PDB entry 6HGM | X-ray diffraction, 1.37 A resolution | chains A and B

== Chain A ==
Name: Alpha-1-antichymotrypsin
Organism: Homo sapiens
UniProtKB: P01011 (AACT_HUMAN); residues 3-360 here correspond to UniProt positions 26-383 (UniProt number = residue number + 23)
Chain sequence (369 residues; row label = number of the first residue in the row; numbers below 1 keep their minus sign (Met-8 is residue -8)):
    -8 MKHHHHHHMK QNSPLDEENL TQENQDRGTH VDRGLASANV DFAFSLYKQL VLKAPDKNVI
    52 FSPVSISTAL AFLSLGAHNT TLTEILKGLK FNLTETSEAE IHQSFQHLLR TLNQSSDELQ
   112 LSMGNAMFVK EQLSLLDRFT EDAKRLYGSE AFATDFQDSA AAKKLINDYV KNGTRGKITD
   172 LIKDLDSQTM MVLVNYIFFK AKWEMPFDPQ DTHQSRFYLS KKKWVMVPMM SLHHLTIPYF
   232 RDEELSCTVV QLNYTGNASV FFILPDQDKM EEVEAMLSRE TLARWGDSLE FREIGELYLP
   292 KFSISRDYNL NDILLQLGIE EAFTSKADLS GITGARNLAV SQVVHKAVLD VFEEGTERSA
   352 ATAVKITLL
Not modelled in the structure: -8 to 25, 105-109
Construct notes: initiating methionine (-8); expression tag (-7 to 2); engineered mutation Arg24 (Leu47 in P01011), Val55 (Leu78 in P01011), Gln242 (Glu265 in P01011), Asn244 (Lys267 in P01011), Val251 (Ala274 in P01011), Phe252 (Leu275 in P01011), Ser269 (Leu292 in P01011), Arg270 (Pro293 in P01011), Ala274 (Lys297 in P01011), Gly277 (Arg300 in P01011), Arg349 (Ala372 in P01011)
Swiss-Prot annotation at these positions:
  - DNA-binding region: Lys212 to Lys214
  - region: Thr358 to Leu360 (O-glycosylated at one site)
  - site: Leu360 (Reactive bond)
  - glycosylation (N-linked (GlcNAc...) asparagine): Asn10, Asn70, Asn83, Asn104, Asn163, Asn248
Ion coordination: Ca2+ site 1: Asn70, Asp257; Ca2+ site 2 near Glu86 (its only coordinating residue here); Ca2+ site 3: Asp259, Glu263 (together with 1,2-ethanediol)

== Chain B ==
Name: Alpha-1-antichymotrypsin
Organism: Homo sapiens
UniProtKB: P01011 (AACT_HUMAN); residues 361-400 here correspond to UniProt positions 384-423 (UniProt number = residue number + 23)
Chain sequence (40 residues; row label = number of the first residue in the row):
   361 SALVETRTIV RFNRPFLMII VDHFTWSIFF MSKVTNPKQA
Not modelled in the structure: 361-366, 400
Construct notes: engineered mutation Asp382 (Pro405 in P01011), His383 (Thr406 in P01011), Phe384 (Asp407 in P01011), Trp386 (Gln409 in P01011), Ser387 (Asn410 in P01011)

== How chain A and chain B interact ==
Pairs across the interface (117):
  Ala27(A) - Thr385(B)
  Ala27(A) - Trp386(B)  hydrophobic
  Asn30(A) - Ser387(B)  hydrogen bond
  Val31(A) - Trp386(B)
  Ala34(A) - Ile388(B)  hydrophobic
  Phe35(A) - Ile379(B)  hydrophobic
  Phe35(A) - Met391(B)  hydrophobic
  Tyr38(A) - Leu377(B)
  Tyr38(A) - Met391(B)  hydrophobic
  Tyr38(A) - Lys393(B)
  Val42(A) - Lys393(B)
  Asp47(A) - Thr395(B)  hydrogen bond (backbone-side chain)
  Lys48(A) - Lys393(B)
  Lys48(A) - Thr395(B)
  Asn49(A) - Lys393(B)
  Asn49(A) - Val394(B)
  Asn49(A) - Thr395(B)  hydrogen bond (side chain-backbone)
  Asn49(A) - Asn396(B)  hydrogen bond (side chain-backbone)
  Asn49(A) - Gln399(B)
  Val50(A) - Ser392(B)
  Val50(A) - Lys393(B)  hydrogen bond (backbone-backbone)
  Ile51(A) - Met391(B)
  Ile51(A) - Ser392(B)
  Phe52(A) - Phe390(B)
  Phe52(A) - Met391(B)  hydrogen bond (backbone-backbone)
  Ser53(A) - Phe389(B)  hydrogen bond (side chain-backbone)
  Ser53(A) - Phe390(B)
  Pro54(A) - Ile388(B)
  Pro54(A) - Phe389(B)
  Pro54(A) - Phe390(B)
  Val55(A) - Ser387(B)
  Val55(A) - Ile388(B)  hydrogen bond (backbone-backbone)
  Val55(A) - Phe389(B)  hydrophobic
  His98(A) - Thr385(B)
  Leu99(A) - Thr385(B)
  Leu99(A) - Phe389(B)  hydrophobic
  Thr102(A) - Asp382(B)
  Thr102(A) - Phe384(B)
  Leu103(A) - Phe389(B)  hydrophobic
  Ile188(A) - Phe390(B)  hydrophobic
  Phe190(A) - Phe390(B)  hydrophobic
  Arg207(A) - Asn373(B)
  Phe208(A) - Phe372(B)
  Phe208(A) - Asn373(B)
  Phe208(A) - Arg374(B)
  Phe208(A) - Pro375(B)
  Phe208(A) - Val394(B)
  Phe208(A) - Thr395(B)
  Phe208(A) - Pro397(B)
  Tyr209(A) - Asn373(B)  hydrogen bond (backbone-backbone)
  Tyr209(A) - Arg374(B)
  Tyr209(A) - Pro375(B)
  Leu210(A) - Thr395(B)
  Leu210(A) - Asn396(B)
  Val216(A) - Asn396(B)
  Val216(A) - Lys398(B)
  Met217(A) - Lys398(B)  hydrogen bond (backbone-side chain)
  Val218(A) - Pro397(B)  hydrophobic
  Met220(A) - Phe372(B)
  Met220(A) - Asn373(B)
  Tyr230(A) - Thr368(B)
  Tyr230(A) - Val370(B)  hydrophobic
  Val241(A) - Phe372(B)  hydrophobic
  Ser250(A) - Ile380(B)
  Val251(A) - Ile379(B)
  Val251(A) - Ile380(B)  hydrophobic
  Phe252(A) - Leu377(B)
  Phe252(A) - Met378(B)
  Phe252(A) - Ile379(B)  hydrogen bond (backbone-backbone)
  Phe252(A) - Val381(B)  hydrophobic
  Phe253(A) - Phe372(B)  hydrophobic
  Phe253(A) - Leu377(B)
  Phe253(A) - Met378(B)  hydrophobic
  Ile254(A) - Phe376(B)
  Ile254(A) - Leu377(B)  hydrogen bond (backbone-backbone)
  Ile254(A) - Ile379(B)  hydrophobic
  Leu255(A) - Arg371(B)
  Leu255(A) - Phe372(B)  hydrophobic
  Leu255(A) - Arg374(B)
  Leu255(A) - Pro375(B)
  Pro256(A) - Arg374(B)  hydrogen bond (backbone-side chain)
  Pro256(A) - Pro375(B)
  Asp257(A) - Arg374(B)
  Gln258(A) - Arg374(B)
  Gln258(A) - Pro375(B)
  Met261(A) - Pro375(B)
  Met261(A) - Phe376(B)
  Met261(A) - Leu377(B)  hydrophobic
  Met261(A) - Lys393(B)
  Glu265(A) - Lys393(B)  salt bridge
  Leu268(A) - Met391(B)  hydrophobic
  Arg270(A) - Trp386(B)
  Arg283(A) - Thr368(B)  hydrogen bond
  Glu284(A) - Thr368(B)
  Ile285(A) - Thr368(B)
  Gly286(A) - Thr368(B)  hydrogen bond (backbone-backbone)
  Glu287(A) - Thr368(B)
  Glu287(A) - Ile369(B)
  Glu287(A) - Val370(B)  hydrogen bond (backbone-backbone)
  Leu288(A) - Val370(B)
  Tyr289(A) - Val370(B)  hydrogen bond (backbone-backbone)
  Tyr289(A) - Arg371(B)
  Tyr289(A) - Phe372(B)  hydrogen bond (backbone-backbone)
  Leu290(A) - Phe372(B)  hydrophobic
  Leu290(A) - Phe376(B)  hydrophobic
  Pro291(A) - Phe372(B)
  Phe293(A) - Val394(B)  hydrophobic
  Phe293(A) - Pro397(B)  hydrophobic
  Ser294(A) - Pro397(B)
  Ile295(A) - Gln399(B)
  Ser296(A) - Gln399(B)  hydrogen bond (backbone-side chain)
  Leu340(A) - Met378(B)  hydrophobic
  Leu340(A) - Ser392(B)
  Arg349(A) - Met378(B)
  Arg349(A) - Ile380(B)
  Arg349(A) - Phe390(B)
  Ser350(A) - Phe390(B)
Also at the interface, not in a pair above, chain A (70 interface residues in all): Pro46, Leu112, Tyr245, Asn248, Val264, Leu273, Arg297, Val342, Ala351
Also at the interface, not in a pair above, chain B (32 interface residues in all): His383

== Summary ==
The interface between chain A and chain B involves 70 residues on one side and 32 on the other, with 19
hydrogen bonds and 1 salt bridge. Polar contacts include Glu265(A)-Lys393(B), Asn30(A)-Ser387(B) and
Asp47(A)-Thr395(B). From UniProt: a DNA-binding region on chain A.
Here chain A is Alpha-1-antichymotrypsin and chain B is Alpha-1-antichymotrypsin, both from Homo sapiens.
Entry 6HGM (Crystal structure of Alpha1-antichymotrypsin variant NewBG-III-allo: an allosterically controlled
new binding globulin with an unprecedentedly high ...) was determined by X-ray diffraction (same publication
as 6HGD, 6HGF, 6HGG, 6HGH, 6HGI, 6HGJ and 3 further entries).
